5GX8 - chain A; structure by X-ray diffraction, 1.78 A resolution.

# Chain A
Molecule: Extracellular solute-binding protein family 1
Source organism: Streptobacillus moniliformis DSM 12112
UniProt: D1AWE0 (D1AWE0_STRM9); residues 28-500 here = UniProt positions 28-500
Chain sequence (474 residues; each row starts with the number of its first residue):
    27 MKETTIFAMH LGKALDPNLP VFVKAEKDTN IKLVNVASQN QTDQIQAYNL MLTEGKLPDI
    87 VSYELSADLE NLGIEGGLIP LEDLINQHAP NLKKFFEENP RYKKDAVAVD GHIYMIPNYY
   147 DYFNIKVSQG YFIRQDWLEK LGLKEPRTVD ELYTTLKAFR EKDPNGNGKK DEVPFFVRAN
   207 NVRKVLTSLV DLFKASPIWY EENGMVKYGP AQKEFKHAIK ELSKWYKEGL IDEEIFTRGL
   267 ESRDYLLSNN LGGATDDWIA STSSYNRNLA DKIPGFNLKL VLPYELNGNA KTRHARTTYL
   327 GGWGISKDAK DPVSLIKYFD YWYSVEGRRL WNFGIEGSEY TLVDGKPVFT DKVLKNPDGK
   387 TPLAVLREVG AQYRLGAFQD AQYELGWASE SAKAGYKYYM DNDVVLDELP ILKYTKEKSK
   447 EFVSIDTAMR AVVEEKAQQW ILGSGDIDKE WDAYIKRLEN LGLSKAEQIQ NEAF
Not modelled in the structure: 27
Differences from the reference sequence: expression tag (27)
Bound ions: Ca2+: Asp-189, Asn-191, Asn-193, Lys-195, Asp-197, Glu-198

# Summary
Asp-189, Asn-191, Asn-193, Lys-195, Asp-197 and Glu-198 coordinate Ca2+.
Chain A is Extracellular solute-binding protein family 1 (Streptobacillus moniliformis DSM 12112); the
structure, Crystal structure of solute-binding protein related to glycosaminoglycans, was determined by X-ray
diffraction, deposited together with 5GX6, 5GUB and 5GX7.
